Entry 6G82 (X-ray diffraction, 2.40 A resolution); this record covers chain A.

# Chain A
Name: Serum paraoxonase-1 by directed evolution with the L69S/H115W/F222S mutations
Source organism: Homo sapiens
Chain sequence (355 residues; numbered 1 to 355; the number before each row is that of its first residue):
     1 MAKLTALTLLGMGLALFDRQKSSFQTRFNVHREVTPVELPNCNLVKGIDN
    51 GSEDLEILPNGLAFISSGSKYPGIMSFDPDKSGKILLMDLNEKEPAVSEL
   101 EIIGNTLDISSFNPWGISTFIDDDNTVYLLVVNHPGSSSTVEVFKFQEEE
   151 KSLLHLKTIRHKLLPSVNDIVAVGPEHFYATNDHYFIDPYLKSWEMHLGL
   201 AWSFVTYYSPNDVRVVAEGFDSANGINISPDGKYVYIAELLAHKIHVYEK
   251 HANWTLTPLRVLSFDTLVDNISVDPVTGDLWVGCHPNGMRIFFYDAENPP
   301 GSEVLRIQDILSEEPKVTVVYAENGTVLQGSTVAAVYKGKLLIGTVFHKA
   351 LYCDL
Unresolved in the structure: 1-17, 72-81
Cystine bridges: Cys42-Cys353

# Overview
Chain A is Serum paraoxonase-1 by directed evolution with the L69S/H115W/F222S mutations (Homo sapiens); the
structure, Serum paraoxonase-1 by directed evolution with the L69S/H115W/F222S mutations, was determined by
X-ray diffraction together with 6H0A and 6GMU from the same study.
